PDB entry 2ER6 | X-ray diffraction, 2.00 A resolution | chains E and I

[Chain E]
Name: Endothiapepsin
From: Cryphonectria parasitica
Notes: EC 3.4.23.6
UniProt: P11838 (CARP_CRYPA); the construct lacks a stretch of the UniProt sequence and is renumbered around it, so the offset changes along the chain: -2 to 63 = UniProt 90-155; 64-80 = UniProt 157-173; 81-134 = UniProt 175-228; 135-159 = UniProt 230-254; 8 more segments
Sequence (330 residues; row label = number of the first residue in the row; note: 9 numbers in that range are skipped by the numbering (no residue carries them; nothing is unmodelled there); a row labelled like 282A-282B holds insertion residues (282A, then the next letters in order); numbers below 1 keep their minus sign (Ser-2 is residue -2)):
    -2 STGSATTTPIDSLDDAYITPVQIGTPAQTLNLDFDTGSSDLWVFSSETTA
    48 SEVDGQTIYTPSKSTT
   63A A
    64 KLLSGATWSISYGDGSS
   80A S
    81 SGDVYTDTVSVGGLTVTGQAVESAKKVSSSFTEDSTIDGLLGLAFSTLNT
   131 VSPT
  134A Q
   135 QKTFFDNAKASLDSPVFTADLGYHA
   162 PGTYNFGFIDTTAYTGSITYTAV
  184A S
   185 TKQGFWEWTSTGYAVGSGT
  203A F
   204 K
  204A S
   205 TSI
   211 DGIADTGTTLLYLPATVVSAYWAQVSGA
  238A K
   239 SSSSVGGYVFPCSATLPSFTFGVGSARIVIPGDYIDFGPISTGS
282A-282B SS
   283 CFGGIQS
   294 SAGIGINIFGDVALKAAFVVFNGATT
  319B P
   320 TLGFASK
Cystine bridges: Cys250-Cys283
UniProt features mapped onto this chain:
  - active site: Asp32, Ser194

[Chain I]
Name: H-256 peptide
Sequence (6 residues; each row starts with the number of its first residue):
     1 PTEXRE
Modified residues: PUK (N-[(2S)-2-amino-3-phenylpropyl]-L-phenylalanine) at position 4

[Interface between chain E and chain I]
Residue-residue contacts (36; chain E residue first):
  Asp12(E) - Pro1(I)
  Asp12(E) - Thr2(I)
  Asp30(E) - PUK_4(I)
  Asp32(E) - PUK_4(I)
  Gly34(E) - PUK_4(I)
  Gly34(E) - Arg5(I)  hydrogen bond (backbone-backbone)
  Ile73(E) - Arg5(I)
  Ser74(E) - Arg5(I)
  Ser74(E) - Glu6(I)  hydrogen bond (backbone-backbone)
  Tyr75(E) - Glu3(I)
  Tyr75(E) - PUK_4(I)
  Gly76(E) - Glu3(I)  hydrogen bond (backbone-backbone)
  Gly76(E) - PUK_4(I)  hydrogen bond (backbone-backbone)
  Gly76(E) - Glu6(I)
  Asp77(E) - Thr2(I)
  Asp77(E) - Glu3(I)  hydrogen bond (backbone-backbone)
  Asp77(E) - PUK_4(I)
  Ser79(E) - PUK_4(I)
  Phe111(E) - PUK_4(I)
  Leu120(E) - PUK_4(I)
  Leu128(E) - Arg5(I)  hydrogen bond (backbone-side chain)
  Thr130(E) - Arg5(I)
  Phe189(E) - Arg5(I)
  Ile213(E) - PUK_4(I)
  Asp215(E) - PUK_4(I)
  Gly217(E) - Thr2(I)
  Gly217(E) - Glu3(I)
  Gly217(E) - PUK_4(I)  hydrogen bond (backbone-backbone)
  Thr218(E) - Thr2(I)
  Thr218(E) - Glu3(I)
  Thr218(E) - PUK_4(I)
  Thr219(E) - Pro1(I)
  Thr219(E) - Thr2(I)  hydrogen bond (side chain-backbone)
  Tyr222(E) - Glu3(I)  hydrogen bond
  Ile297(E) - PUK_4(I)
  Ile301(E) - PUK_4(I)
Also at the interface, not in a pair above, chain E (25 interface residues in all): Ala13, Ser35

[Overview]
25 residues of chain E and 6 residues of chain I are in contact; the contacts include 9 hydrogen bonds. Among
the polar pairs are Leu128(E)-Arg5(I), Thr219(E)-Thr2(I) and Tyr222(E)-Glu3(I). Curated annotation (UniProt)
lists active-site residues Asp32(E) and Ser194(E) on chain E.
Chain E is Endothiapepsin (Cryphonectria parasitica) and chain I is H-256 peptide; the structure, The
structure of a synthetic pepsin inhibitor complexed with endothiapepsin, was determined by X-ray diffraction.
